PDB entry 8AQU | electron microscopy, 3.22 A resolution | chains A and B

# Chain A
Molecule: Processed angiotensin-converting enzyme 2, Ig gamma-2A chain C region, membrane-bound form
From: Mus musculus
UniProtKB: chimeric construct of Q8R0I0, P01865: residues 19-615 from Q8R0I0 (ACE2_MOUSE) positions 19-615 (same numbers); residues 628-859 from P01865 positions 97-328 (UniProt number = residue number - 531)
Sequence (886 residues; numbered -15 to 870; the number before each row is that of its first residue; numbers below 1 keep their minus sign (Met-15 is residue -15)):
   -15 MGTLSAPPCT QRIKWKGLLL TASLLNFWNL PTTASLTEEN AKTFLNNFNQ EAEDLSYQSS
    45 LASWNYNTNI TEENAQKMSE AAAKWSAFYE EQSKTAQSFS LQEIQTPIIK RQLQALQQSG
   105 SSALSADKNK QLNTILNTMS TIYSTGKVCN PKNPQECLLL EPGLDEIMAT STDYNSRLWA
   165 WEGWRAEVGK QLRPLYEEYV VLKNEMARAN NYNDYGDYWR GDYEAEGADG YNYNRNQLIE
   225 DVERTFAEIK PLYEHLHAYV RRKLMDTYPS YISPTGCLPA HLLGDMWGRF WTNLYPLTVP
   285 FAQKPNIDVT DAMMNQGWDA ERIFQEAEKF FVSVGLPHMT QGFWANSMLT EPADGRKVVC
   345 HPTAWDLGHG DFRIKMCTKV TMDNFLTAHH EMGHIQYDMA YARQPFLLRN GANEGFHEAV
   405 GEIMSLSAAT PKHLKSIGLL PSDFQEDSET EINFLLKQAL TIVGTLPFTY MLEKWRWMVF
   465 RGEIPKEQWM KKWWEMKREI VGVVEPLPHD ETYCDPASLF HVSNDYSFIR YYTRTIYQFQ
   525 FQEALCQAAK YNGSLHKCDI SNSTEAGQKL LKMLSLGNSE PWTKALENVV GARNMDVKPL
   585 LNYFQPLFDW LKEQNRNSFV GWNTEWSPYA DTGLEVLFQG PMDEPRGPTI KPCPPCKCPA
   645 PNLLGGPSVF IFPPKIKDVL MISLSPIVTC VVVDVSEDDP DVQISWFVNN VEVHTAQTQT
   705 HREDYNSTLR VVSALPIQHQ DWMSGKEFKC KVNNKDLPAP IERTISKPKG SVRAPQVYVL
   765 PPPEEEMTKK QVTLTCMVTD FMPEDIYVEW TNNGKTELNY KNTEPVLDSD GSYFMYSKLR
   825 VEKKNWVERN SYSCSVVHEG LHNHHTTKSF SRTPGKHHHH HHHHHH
Not modelled in the structure: -15 to 19, 604-870
Covalent attachments: N-acetylglucosamine (NAG) linked to Asn53
Sequence notes: initiating methionine (-15); expression tag (-14 to 18, 860-870); linker (616-627)
UniProt features mapped onto this chain:
  - active site: Glu375 (Proton acceptor), His505 (Proton donor)
  - binding site (chloride): Arg169, Trp477, Lys481
  - binding site (substrate): Arg273, His345, Pro346, Tyr515
  - binding site (Zn(2+)): His374, His378, Glu402
  - glycosylation (N-linked (GlcNAc...) asparagine): Asn53, Asn536, Asn546, Asn710
From the paper describing this entry:
  - contacts within the chain: Glu37-His353, Glu37-Arg393

# Chain B
Molecule: Spike glycoprotein, Fibritin
From: Severe acute respiratory syndrome coronavirus 2
UniProtKB: chimeric construct of P0DTC2, P10104: residues 4-1208 from P0DTC2 (SPIKE_SARS2) positions 1-1205 (UniProt number = residue number - 3); residues 1211-1237 from P10104 positions 458-484 (UniProt number = residue number - 753)
Sequence (1285 residues; numbered 4 to 1288; the number before each row is that of its first residue):
     4 MFVFLVLLPL VSSQCVNLTT RTQLPPAYTN SFTRGVYYPD KVFRSSVLHS TQDLFLPFFS
    64 NVTWFHVISG TNGTKRFDNP VLPFNDGVYF ASIEKSNIIR GWIFGTTLDS KTQSLLIVNN
   124 ATNVVIKVCE FQFCNDPFLD HKNNKSWMES EFRVYSSANN CTFEYVSQPF LMDLEGKQGN
   184 FKNLREFVFK NIDGYFKIYS KHTPIIVREP EDLPQGFSAL EPLVDLPIGI NITRFQTLLA
   244 LHRSYLTPGD SSSGWTAGAA AYYVGYLQPR TFLLKYNENG TITDAVDCAL DPLSETKCTL
   304 KSFTVEKGIY QTSNFRVQPT ESIVRFPNIT NLCPFDEVFN ATRFASVYAW NRKRISNCVA
   364 DYSVLYNLAP FFTFKCYGVS PTKLNDLCFT NVYADSFVIR GDEVRQIAPG QTGNIADYNY
   424 KLPDDFTGCV IAWNSNKLDS KVSGNYNYLY RLFRKSNLKP FERDISTEIY QAGNKPCNGV
   484 AGFNCYFPLR SYSFRPTYGV GHQPYRVVVL SFELLHAPAT VCGPKKSTNL VKNKCVNFNF
   544 NGLKGTGVLT ESNKKFLPFQ QFGRDIADTT DAVRDPQTLE ILDITPCSFG GVSVITPGTN
   604 TSNQVAVLYQ GVNCTEVPVA IHADQLTPTW RVYSTGSNVF QTRAGCLIGA EYVNNSYECD
   664 IPIGAGICAS YQTQTKSHGS ASSVASQSII AYTMSLGAEN SVAYSNNSIA IPTNFTISVT
   724 TEILPVSMTK TSVDCTMYIC GDSTECSNLL LQYGSFCTQL KRALTGIAVE QDKNTQEVFA
   784 QVKQIYKTPP IKYFGGFNFS QILPDPSKPS KRSFIEDLLF NKVTLADAGF IKQYGDCLGD
   844 IAARDLICAQ KFKGLTVLPP LLTDEMIAQY TSALLAGTIT SGWTFGAGAA LQIPFAMQMA
   904 YRFNGIGVTQ NVLYENQKLI ANQFNSAIGK IQDSLSSTAS ALGKLQDVVN HNAQALNTLV
   964 KQLSSKFGAI SSVLNDIFSR LDPPEAEVQI DRLITGRLQS LQTYVTQQLI RAAEIRASAN
  1024 LAATKMSECV LGQSKRVDFC GKGYHLMSFP QSAPHGVVFL HVTYVPAQEK NFTTAPAICH
  1084 DGKAHFPREG VFVSNGTHWF VTQRNFYEPQ IITTDNTFVS GNCDVVIGIV NNTVYDPLQP
  1144 ELDSFKEELD KYFKNHTSPD VDLGDISGIN ASVVNIQKEI DRLNEVAKNL NESLIDLQEL
  1204 GKYEQGSGYI PEAPRDGQAY VRKDGEWVLL STFLGRSLEV LFQGPGHHHH HHHHSAWSHP
  1264 QFEKGGGSGG GGSGGSAWSH PQFEK
Not modelled in the structure: 4-332, 526-1288
Covalent attachments: N-acetylglucosamine (NAG) linked to Asn343
Sequence notes: variant Val70 (Ala67 in P0DTC2), Ile96 (Thr95 in P0DTC2), Asp143 (Gly142 in P0DTC2), Ile209 (Asn211 in P0DTC2), Val210 (Leu212 in P0DTC2), Arg211 (Val213 in P0DTC2), Glu212 (Arg214 in P0DTC2), Asp339 (Gly in P0DTC2), Leu371 (Ser in P0DTC2), Pro373 (Ser in P0DTC2), Phe375 (Ser in P0DTC2), Asn417 (Lys in P0DTC2), Lys440 (Asn in P0DTC2), Ser446 (Gly in P0DTC2), Asn477 (Ser in P0DTC2), Lys478 (Thr in P0DTC2), Ala484 (Glu in P0DTC2), Arg493 (Gln in P0DTC2), Ser496 (Gly in P0DTC2), Arg498 (Gln in P0DTC2), Tyr501 (Asn in P0DTC2), His505 (Tyr in P0DTC2), Lys547 (Thr in P0DTC2), Gly614 (Asp in P0DTC2), Tyr655 (His in P0DTC2), Lys679 (Asn in P0DTC2), His681 (Pro in P0DTC2), Lys764 (Asn in P0DTC2), Tyr796 (Asp in P0DTC2), Lys856 (Asn in P0DTC2), His954 (Gln in P0DTC2), Lys969 (Asn in P0DTC2), Phe981 (Leu in P0DTC2); insertion (213-214); engineered mutation Gly682 (Arg in P0DTC2), Ser683 (Arg in P0DTC2), Ser685 (Arg in P0DTC2), Pro986 (Lys in P0DTC2), Pro987 (Val in P0DTC2), Leu1232 (Phe479 in P10104); linker (1209-1210); expression tag (1238-1288)
UniProt features mapped onto this chain:
  - glycosylation (N-linked (GlcNAc...) asparagine): Asn20 (complex), Asn64 (hybrid), Asn334 (complex), Asn606 (hybrid)

# How chain A and chain B interact
Pairs across the interface (30; chain A residue first):
  Asn24(A) - Ala475(B)
  Asn24(A) - Asn487(B)  hydrogen bond
  Asn24(A) - Tyr489(B)
  Thr27(A) - Phe456(B)
  Thr27(A) - Tyr489(B)
  Phe28(A) - Tyr489(B)
  Asn30(A) - Phe456(B)
  Asn31(A) - Phe456(B)
  Asn31(A) - Tyr489(B)
  Asn31(A) - Arg493(B)  hydrogen bond
  Gln34(A) - Tyr453(B)
  Gln34(A) - Arg493(B)  hydrogen bond
  Glu37(A) - His505(B)  salt bridge
  Asp38(A) - Ser494(B)
  Asp38(A) - Ser496(B)
  Tyr41(A) - Arg498(B)
  Tyr41(A) - Pro499(B)
  Tyr41(A) - Thr500(B)  hydrogen bond
  Tyr41(A) - Tyr501(B)
  Gln42(A) - Tyr449(B)
  Gln42(A) - Arg498(B)
  Thr79(A) - Phe486(B)
  Phe83(A) - Phe486(B)  hydrophobic
  Asn330(A) - Thr500(B)
  His353(A) - Tyr501(B)
  His353(A) - His505(B)  hydrogen bond
  Gly354(A) - Tyr501(B)
  Asp355(A) - Thr500(B)
  Asp355(A) - Tyr501(B)
  Arg357(A) - Thr500(B)  hydrogen bond
Also at the interface, not in a pair above, chain A (21 interface residues in all): Leu20, Glu35, Ser82, Thr324
Also at the interface, not in a pair above, chain B (20 interface residues in all): Arg403, Leu455, Tyr473, Asn477, Val503
The authors on this interface:
  - residue pairs: Asn31(A)-Arg493(B) (hydrogen bond), Gln34(A)-Arg493(B) (hydrogen bond), Gln42(A)-Tyr449(B) (hydrogen bond), His353(A)-Tyr501(B) (cation-pi contact), Phe486(B)-Phe83(A) (hydrophobic contact)

# In short
21 residues of chain A and 20 residues of chain B are in contact, with 6 hydrogen bonds and 1 salt bridge.
Polar contacts include Glu37(A)-His505(B), Asn24(A)-Asn487(B) and Asn31(A)-Arg493(B). The paper describes
hydrogen bonds between Asn31(A) and Arg493(B), Gln34(A) and Arg493(B) and Gln42(A) and Tyr449(B); a cation-pi
contact between His353(A) and Tyr501(B); a hydrophobic contact between Phe486(B) and Phe83(A). The paper
reports contacts within the chain involving His353(A), Glu37(A) and Arg393(A).
Here chain A is Processed angiotensin-converting enzyme 2, Ig gamma-2A chain C region, membrane-bound form
(Mus musculus) and chain B is Spike glycoprotein, Fibritin (Severe acute respiratory syndrome coronavirus 2).
Entry 8AQU (BA.1 SARS-CoV-2 Spike bound to mouse ACE2 (local)) was determined by electron microscopy together
with 8AQW, 8AQS, 8AQT and 8AQV from the same study.
